Entry 8YHD (electron microscopy, 2.93 A resolution); this record covers chains A and M of the 15 polymer chains in the assembly.

[Chain A]
Molecule: a protein
Sequence (200 residues; numbered 1 to 200; the number before each row is that of its first residue):
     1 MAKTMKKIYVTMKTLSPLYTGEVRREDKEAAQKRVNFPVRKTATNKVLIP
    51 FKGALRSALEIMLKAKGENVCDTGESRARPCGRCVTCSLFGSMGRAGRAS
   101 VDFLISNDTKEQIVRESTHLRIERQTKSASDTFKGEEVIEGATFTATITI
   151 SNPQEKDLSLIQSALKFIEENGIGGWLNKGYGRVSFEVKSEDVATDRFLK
Disordered / not traced: 1, 26-40, 116-135, 200
Ion coordination: Zn2+: Cys71, Cys81, Cys84, Cys87

[Chain M]
Molecule: 66-nt RNA strand
Sequence (66 nucleotides; row label = number of the first residue in the row; note: 1 number in that range is skipped by the numbering (no residue carries it; nothing is unmodelled there); numbers below 1 keep their minus sign (G-10 is residue -10)):
   -10 GGUUAAAACU
     1 CUUCUCAUGCUGGAUUCGAAAUUAGGUGCGCUUCGCGUUUAAGUCCCAUA
    51 UGGUGG
Disordered / not traced: -10, 45-56

[Interface between chain A and chain M]
Contacting residue pairs (32; chain A residue first):
  Tyr19(A) - G43(M)  phosphate contact
  Thr20(A) - A42(M)  hydrogen bond to the sugar
  Thr20(A) - G43(M)  phosphate contact
  Gly21(A) - A42(M)  sugar contact
  Glu22(A) - A42(M)  base contact
  Pro50(A) - A41(M)  phosphate contact
  Pro50(A) - A42(M)  phosphate contact
  Lys52(A) - U39(M)  salt bridge to the phosphate
  Lys52(A) - U40(M)  salt bridge to the phosphate
  Gly53(A) - A41(M)  sugar contact
  Ala54(A) - A41(M)  base contact
  Arg56(A) - U39(M)  hydrogen bond to the phosphate
  Arg56(A) - U40(M)  salt bridge to the phosphate
  Ser57(A) - A41(M)  base contact
  Thr73(A) - U40(M)  sugar contact
  Pro80(A) - U39(M)  sugar contact
  Phe90(A) - U39(M)  phosphate contact
  Gly91(A) - U39(M)  sugar contact
  Ser92(A) - U38(M)  hydrogen bond to the sugar
  Ser92(A) - U39(M)  sugar contact
  Met93(A) - U38(M)  hydrogen bond to the sugar
  Met93(A) - U39(M)  sugar contact
  Gly94(A) - U38(M)  hydrogen bond to the sugar
  Arg95(A) - U38(M)  sugar contact
  Ala96(A) - U38(M)  phosphate contact
  Ala96(A) - U39(M)  phosphate contact
  Gly97(A) - U39(M)  hydrogen bond to the phosphate
  Gly174(A) - G43(M)  phosphate contact
  Gly175(A) - G43(M)  phosphate contact
  Gly175(A) - U44(M)  phosphate contact
  Trp176(A) - U44(M)  hydrogen bond to the phosphate
  Leu177(A) - U44(M)  phosphate contact
Other interface residues (no listed pair), chain A (27 interface residues in all): Val23, Ile173, Asn178
Other interface residues (no listed pair), chain M (8 interface residues in all): G37

[In short]
Chain A and chain M form an interface of 27 and 8 residues respectively; the contacts include 7 hydrogen bonds
and 3 salt bridges. Polar pairs include Thr20(A)-A42(M), Ser92(A)-U38(M) and Met93(A)-U38(M). The Zn2+ site is
built by Cys71(A), Cys81(A), Cys84(A) and Cys87(A).
Here chain A is a protein and chain M is a 66-nt RNA strand. Entry 8YHD (Cryo-EM structure of CTR-bound type
VII CRISPR-Cas complex at post-state I) was determined by electron microscopy together with 8YHE, 8Z4J, 8Z4L,
8Z99, 8Z9C and 8Z9E from the same study.
